PDB entry 5D1M | X-ray diffraction, 1.58 A resolution | chains A and B

== Chain A ==
Protein: Ubiquitin-conjugating enzyme E2 D2
From: Homo sapiens
Notes: EC 6.3.2.19
Reference sequence: P62837 (UB2D2_HUMAN); residues 1-147 here = UniProt positions 1-147
Amino-acid sequence (147 residues; numbered 1 to 147; the number before each row is that of its first residue):
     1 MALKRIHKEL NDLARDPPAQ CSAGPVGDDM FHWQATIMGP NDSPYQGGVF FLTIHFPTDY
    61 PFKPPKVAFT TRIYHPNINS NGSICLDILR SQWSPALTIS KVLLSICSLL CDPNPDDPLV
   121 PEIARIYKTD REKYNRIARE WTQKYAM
Disordered / not traced: 1
Small-molecule neighbours: oxalate ion (OXL): Glu-140, Trp-141, Lys-144, Tyr-145

== Chain B ==
Protein: E3 ubiquitin-protein ligase RNF25
From: Homo sapiens
Notes: EC 6.3.2.-
Reference sequence: Q96BH1 (RNF25_HUMAN); numbering as in UniProt (aligned over 126-258)
Amino-acid sequence (133 residues; numbered 126 to 258; the number before each row is that of its first residue):
   126 TDNNIPHGQC VICLYGFQEK EAFTKTPCYH YFHCHCLARY IQHMEQELKA QGQEQEQERQ
   186 HATTKQKAVG VQCAVCREPL VYDLASLKAA PEPQQPMELY QPSAESLRQQ EERKRLYQRQ
   246 QERGGIIDLE AER
Disordered / not traced: 126-128, 178-194, 256-258
Sequence notes: engineered mutation Ala-199 (Pro in Q96BH1)
Curated features (UniProtKB/Swiss-Prot):
  - zinc finger: Cys-135 to Arg-202 (RING-type)
  - binding site (Zn(2+)): Cys-135, Cys-138, Cys-153, His-155, His-158, Cys-161, Cys-198, Cys-201
  - mutagenesis: Cys-135 to Cys-138 (Abolished E3 ubiquitin-protein ligase activity), Ile-137 (I137A: Strongly reduced E3 ubiquitin-protein ligase activity, slightly reduced binding to UBE2D2), Cys-159 (C159S: Reduced activation of NF-kappa-B), Cys-161 (C161S: Strongly reduced activation of NF-kappa-B), Tyr-165 (Y165A: Decreased E3 ubiquitin-protein ligase activity, increased binding to UBE2D2), Tyr-242 (Y242A: Decreased binding to UBE2D2), Gln-245 (Q245A: Decreased binding to UBE2D2)
Ion coordination: Zn2+ site 1: Cys-135, Cys-138, His-158, Cys-161; Zn2+ site 2: Cys-153, His-155, Cys-198, Cys-201
Reported in the primary citation:
  - mutagenesis - Y242A/Q245A: decreased binding to Ubiquitin-conjugating enzyme E2 D2 (chain A)
  - mutagenesis - Y165A: unchanged binding to Ubiquitin-conjugating enzyme E2 D2 (chain A)
  - mutagenesis - I137A, Y165A: decreased catalytic activity with Ubiquitin-conjugating enzyme E2 D2 (chain A)
  - mutagenesis - Y165A: increased stability

== Chain A / chain B interface ==
Contacting residue pairs (58):
  Lys-4(A) / Gln-220(B)  hydrogen bond (side chain-backbone)
  Lys-4(A) / Met-222(B)
  Arg-5(A) / Val-136(B)  hydrogen bond (side chain-backbone)
  Arg-5(A) / Ile-137(B)  hydrogen bond (side chain-backbone)
  Arg-5(A) / Leu-139(B)
  His-7(A) / Met-222(B)
  His-7(A) / Glu-223(B)  hydrogen bond (side chain-backbone)
  Lys-8(A) / Cys-138(B)
  Lys-8(A) / Leu-139(B)
  Lys-8(A) / Tyr-140(B)
  Lys-8(A) / Glu-223(B)  salt bridge
  Glu-9(A) / Leu-139(B)
  Leu-10(A) / Tyr-225(B)  hydrophobic
  Asn-11(A) / Glu-223(B)  hydrogen bond
  Asn-11(A) / Leu-224(B)  hydrogen bond (side chain-backbone)
  Asn-11(A) / Tyr-225(B)
  Ser-22(A) / Arg-238(B)  hydrogen bond
  Gln-34(A) / Tyr-242(B)
  Thr-36(A) / Arg-238(B)
  Val-49(A) / Gln-245(B)  hydrogen bond (backbone-side chain)
  Phe-51(A) / Arg-238(B)
  Phe-51(A) / Tyr-242(B)  hydrophobic
  Phe-51(A) / Gln-245(B)
  Asp-59(A) / His-168(B)  salt bridge
  Pro-61(A) / Ile-137(B)
  Phe-62(A) / Ile-137(B)  hydrophobic
  Phe-62(A) / Arg-164(B)
  Phe-62(A) / Tyr-165(B)  hydrophobic
  Phe-62(A) / His-168(B)
  Lys-63(A) / His-168(B)
  Phe-69(A) / Ile-252(B)
  Thr-70(A) / Gly-250(B)
  Thr-70(A) / Ile-251(B)
  Thr-70(A) / Ile-252(B)  hydrogen bond (backbone-backbone)
  Thr-71(A) / Gln-245(B)  hydrogen bond
  Thr-71(A) / Gly-250(B)
  Arg-72(A) / Gly-249(B)  hydrogen bond (side chain-backbone)
  Arg-72(A) / Gly-250(B)  hydrogen bond (backbone-backbone)
  Arg-72(A) / Ile-252(B)
  Ser-80(A) / Ile-252(B)
  Asn-81(A) / Ile-252(B)
  Asn-81(A) / Leu-254(B)
  Gly-82(A) / Ile-252(B)
  Gln-92(A) / Arg-202(B)  hydrogen bond
  Ser-94(A) / Ala-199(B)  hydrogen bond (side chain-backbone)
  Ser-94(A) / Arg-202(B)
  Pro-95(A) / Val-136(B)
  Pro-95(A) / Tyr-165(B)  hydrophobic
  Ala-96(A) / Ala-199(B)
  Gln-143(A) / Arg-248(B)
  Lys-144(A) / Arg-248(B)  hydrogen bond (backbone-side chain)
  Tyr-145(A) / Gln-245(B)
  Tyr-145(A) / Arg-248(B)
  Tyr-145(A) / Gly-249(B)
  Tyr-145(A) / Gly-250(B)
  Ala-146(A) / Gln-245(B)
  Met-147(A) / Arg-244(B)  hydrogen bond (backbone-side chain)
  Met-147(A) / Arg-248(B)  hydrogen bond (backbone-side chain)
Other interface residues (no listed pair), chain A (34 interface residues in all): Leu-3, Pro-25
Other interface residues (no listed pair), chain B (29 interface residues in all): Cys-161, Glu-172, Val-200, Leu-241
Interface features reported in the paper:
  - hot spots on chain B (mutagenesis) - I137A (<1.5-fold): decreased binding to Ubiquitin-conjugating enzyme E2 D2 (chain A)

== Summary ==
The interface between chain A and chain B involves 34 residues on one side and 29 on the other; the contacts
include 17 hydrogen bonds and 2 salt bridges. Polar pairs include Lys-8(A)/Glu-223(B), Asp-59(A)/His-168(B)
and Lys-4(A)/Gln-220(B). From the paper: Y242A/Q245A and I137A of chain B reduce binding to
Ubiquitin-conjugating enzyme E2 D2 (chain A); I137A and Y165A of chain B reduce catalytic activity with
Ubiquitin-conjugating enzyme E2 D2 (chain A).
Chain A is Ubiquitin-conjugating enzyme E2 D2 and chain B is E3 ubiquitin-protein ligase RNF25, both from Homo
sapiens; the structure, Crystal Structure of UbcH5B in Complex with the RING-U5BR Fragment of AO7 (P199A), was
determined by X-ray diffraction (same publication as 5D1K).
